Entry 7YZ3 (X-ray diffraction, 1.80 A resolution); this record covers chains B and F of the 3 polymer chains in the assembly.

== Chain B ==
Protein: Tubulin beta-2B chain
From: Bos taurus
UniProt: Q6B856 (TBB2B_BOVIN); residues 1-445 here = UniProt positions 1-445
Amino-acid sequence (445 residues; each row starts with the number of its first residue):
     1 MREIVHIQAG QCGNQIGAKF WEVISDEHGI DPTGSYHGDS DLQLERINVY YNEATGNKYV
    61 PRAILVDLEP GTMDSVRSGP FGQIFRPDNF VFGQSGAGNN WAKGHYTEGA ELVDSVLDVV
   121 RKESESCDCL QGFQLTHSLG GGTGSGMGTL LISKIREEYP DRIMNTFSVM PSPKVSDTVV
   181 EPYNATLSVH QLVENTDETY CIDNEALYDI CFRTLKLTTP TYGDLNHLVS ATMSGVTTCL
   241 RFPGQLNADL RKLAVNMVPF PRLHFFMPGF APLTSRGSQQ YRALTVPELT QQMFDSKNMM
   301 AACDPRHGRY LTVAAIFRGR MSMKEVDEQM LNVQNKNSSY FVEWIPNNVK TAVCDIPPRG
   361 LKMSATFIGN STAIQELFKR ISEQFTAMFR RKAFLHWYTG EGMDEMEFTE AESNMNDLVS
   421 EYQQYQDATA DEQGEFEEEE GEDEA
Not modelled in the structure: 432-445
Ligand contacts: GDP (guanosine-5'-diphosphate): Gly10, Gln11, Cys12, Gln15, Ile16, Asp67, Asn99, Ser138, Gly140, Gly141, Gly142, Thr143, Gly144, Val169, Pro171, Val175, Ser176, Glu181, Asn204, Leu207, Tyr222, Leu225, Asn226
Curated features (UniProtKB/Swiss-Prot):
  - motif: Met1 to Ile4 (MREI motif)
  - binding site (GTP): Gln11, Glu69, Ser138, Gly142, Thr143, Gly144, Asn204, Asn226
  - binding site (Mg(2+)): Glu69
  - modified residue: Ser40 (Phosphoserine), Thr55 (Phosphothreonine), Lys58 (N6-acetyllysine), Ser172 (Phosphoserine), Thr285 (Phosphothreonine), Thr290 (Phosphothreonine), Arg318 (Omega-N-methylarginine), Glu438 (5-glutamyl polyglutamate)
  - cross-link (Glycyl lysine isopeptide (Lys-Gly)): Lys58 (interchain with G-Cter in ubiquitin), Lys324 (interchain with G-Cter in ubiquitin)

== Chain F ==
Protein: Designed Ankyrin Repeat Protein (DARPIN) D1
From: synthetic construct
Notes: antibody fragment or engineered binder
Amino-acid sequence (169 residues; row label = number of the first residue in the row):
     1 MRGSHHHHHH GSDLGKKLLE AARAGQDDEV RILMANGADV NATDASGLTP LHLAATYGHL
    61 EIVEVLLKHG ADVNAIDIMG STPLHLAALI GHLEIVEVLL KHGADVNAVD TWGDTPLHLA
   121 AIMGHLEIVE VLLKHGADVN AQDKFGKTAF DISIDNGNED LAEILQKLN
Not modelled in the structure: 1-12, 168-169

== Chain B / chain F interface ==
Residue-residue contacts (30; chain B residue first):
  Pro173(B) with Met123(F)
  Lys174(B) with Asn158(F), hydrogen bond; Asp160(F), salt bridge
  Asp177(B) with Met123(F); His125(F), salt bridge
  Val179(B) with Leu89(F); Ile90(F); Met123(F), hydrophobic; His125(F)
  Arg213(B) with Glu159(F), salt bridge; Asp160(F), salt bridge; Glu163(F), salt bridge
  Glu383(B) with Ile122(F); Ile152(F); Asn156(F), hydrogen bond
  Gln384(B) with Ile122(F), hydrogen bond (side chain-backbone); Met123(F)
  Ala387(B) with Leu89(F)
  Met388(B) with Leu89(F), hydrophobic; Ile90(F), hydrophobic; Met123(F), hydrophobic
  Arg390(B) with Trp112(F)
  Arg391(B) with Asp110(F), salt bridge; Trp112(F); Asp114(F), salt bridge; Leu119(F)
  Phe394(B) with Thr56(F); Tyr57(F), hydrophobic; Ile90(F), hydrophobic
  His396(B) with Tyr57(F), hydrogen bond
Interface residues without a listed pair, chain B (17 interface residues in all): Pro182, Asp209, Phe212, Ala393
Interface residues without a listed pair, chain F (20 interface residues in all): Ser81, Leu86, Gly124

== Summary ==
The interface between chain B and chain F involves 17 residues on one side and 20 on the other, with 4
hydrogen bonds and 7 salt bridges. Among the polar pairs are Lys174(B)-Asp160(F), Asp177(B)-His125(F) and
Arg213(B)-Glu159(F). Bound to chain B: GDP.
Here chain B is Tubulin beta-2B chain (Bos taurus) and chain F is Designed Ankyrin Repeat Protein (DARPIN) D1
(synthetic construct). Entry 7YZ3 (Molecular snapshots of drug release from tubulin: Apo state) was determined
by X-ray diffraction (same publication as 7YYY, 7YYZ, 7YZ0, 7YZ1, 7YZ2, 7YZ5 and 7YZ6).
